4X2I - chain A; structure by X-ray diffraction, 1.20 A resolution.

Chain A:
Name: Bromodomain-containing protein 4
Source organism: Homo sapiens
Notes: fragment: Bromo 1 domain
UniProt: O60885 (BRD4_HUMAN); numbering as in UniProt (aligned over 42-166)
Amino-acid sequence (126 residues; numbered 41 to 166; the number before each row is that of its first residue):
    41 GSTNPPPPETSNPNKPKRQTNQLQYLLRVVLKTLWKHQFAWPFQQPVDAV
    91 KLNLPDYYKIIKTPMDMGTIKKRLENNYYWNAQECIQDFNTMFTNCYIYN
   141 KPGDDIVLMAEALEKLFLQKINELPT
Construct notes: expression tag (41)
Ligand contacts: 3X0 ((4R)-6-(4-chlorophenyl)-1,4-dimethyl-5,6-dihydro-4H-[1,2,4]triazolo[4,3-a][1,5]benzodiazepine): W81, P82, F83, V87, L92, L94, Y97, C136, Y139, N140, D145, I146, M149
UniProt features mapped onto this chain:
  - site: N140 (Acetylated histone binding)
  - cross-link: K99 (Glycyl lysine isopeptide (Lys-Gly) (interchain with G-Cter in SUMO2))
  - natural variant: D145 (D145G: Found in a patient with a neurodevelopmental syndrome; uncertain significance)
  - mutagenesis: N140 (N140A: Abolishes binding to acetylated histones)

Overview:
Ligands of chain A: compound 3X0. From UniProt: one mutagenesis site.
Chain A is Bromodomain-containing protein 4 (Homo sapiens); the structure, Discovery of benzotriazolo
diazepines as orally-active inhibitors of BET bromodomains: Crystal structure of BRD4 with CPI-13, was
determined by X-ray diffraction together with 4Z1Q and 4Z1S from the same study.
